Entry 5H7O (X-ray diffraction, 2.80 A resolution); this record covers chains A and E of the 6 polymer chains in the assembly.

# Chain A
Molecule: Tubulin alpha-1B chain
Organism: Sus scrofa
Reference sequence: Q2XVP4 (TBA1B_PIG); numbering as in UniProt (aligned over 1-450)
Sequence (450 residues; row label = number of the first residue in the row):
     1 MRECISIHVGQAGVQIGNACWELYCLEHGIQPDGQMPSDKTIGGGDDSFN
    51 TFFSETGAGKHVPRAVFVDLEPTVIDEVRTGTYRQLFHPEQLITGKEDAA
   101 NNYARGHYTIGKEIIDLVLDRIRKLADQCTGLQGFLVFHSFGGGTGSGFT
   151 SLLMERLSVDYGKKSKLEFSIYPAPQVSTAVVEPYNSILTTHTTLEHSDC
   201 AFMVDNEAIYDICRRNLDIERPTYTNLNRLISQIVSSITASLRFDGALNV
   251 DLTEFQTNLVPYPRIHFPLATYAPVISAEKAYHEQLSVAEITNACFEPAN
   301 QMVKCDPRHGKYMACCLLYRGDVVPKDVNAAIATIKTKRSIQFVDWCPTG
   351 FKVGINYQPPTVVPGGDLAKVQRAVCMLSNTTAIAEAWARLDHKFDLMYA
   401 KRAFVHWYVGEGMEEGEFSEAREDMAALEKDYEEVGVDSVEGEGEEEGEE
Unresolved in the structure: 438-450
UniProt features mapped onto this chain:
  - motif: Met-1 to Cys-4 (MREC motif)
  - active site: Glu-254
  - binding site (GTP): Gly-10, Gln-11, Ala-12, Gln-15, Glu-71, Ala-99, Ser-140, Gly-143, Gly-144, Thr-145, Gly-146, Thr-179, Glu-183, Asn-206, Tyr-224, Asn-228, Leu-252
  - binding site (Mg(2+)): Glu-71
  - modified residue: Lys-40 (N6,N6,N6-trimethyllysine), Ser-48 (Phosphoserine), Ser-232 (Phosphoserine), Tyr-282 (3'-nitrotyrosine), Arg-339 (Omega-N-methylarginine), Ser-439 (Phosphoserine), Glu-443 (5-glutamyl polyglutamate), Glu-445 (5-glutamyl polyglutamate)
  - cross-link (Glycyl lysine isopeptide (Lys-Gly)): Lys-326 (interchain with G-Cter in ubiquitin), Lys-370 (interchain with G-Cter in ubiquitin)
Metal / ion sites: Ca2+: Asp-39, Thr-41, Gly-44, Glu-55
Small-molecule neighbours:
  - 7Q7 (2-(1H-indol-4-yl)-4-(3,4,5-trimethoxyphenyl)-1H-imidazo[4,5-c]pyridine): Asn-101, Ser-178, Thr-179, Ala-180, Val-181
  - GTP: Gly-10, Gln-11, Ala-12, Gln-15, Ile-16, Asp-69, Glu-71, Asp-98, Ala-99, Ala-100, Asn-101, Ser-140, Gly-142, Gly-143, Gly-144, Thr-145, Gly-146, Ile-171, Pro-173, Val-177, Ser-178, Thr-179, Glu-183, Asn-206, Tyr-224, Leu-227, Asn-228, Ile-231

# Chain E
Molecule: Stathmin-4
Organism: Rattus norvegicus
Reference sequence: P63043 (STMN4_RAT), isoform P63043-3; residues 5-145 here correspond to UniProt positions 76-216 (UniProt number = residue number + 71)
Sequence (143 residues; row label = number of the first residue in the row):
     3 MADMEVIELNKCTSGQSFEVILKPPSFDGVPEFNASLPRRRDPSLEEIQK
    53 KLEAAEERRKYQEAELLKHLAEKREHEREVIQKAIEENNNFIKMAKEKLA
   103 QKMESNKENREAHLAAMLERLQEKDKHAEEVRKNKELKEEASR
Unresolved in the structure: 3-5, 29-43, 142-145
Construct notes: initiating methionine (3); expression tag (4)
UniProt features mapped onto this chain:
  - modified residue: Ser-19 (Phosphoserine)

# Interface between chain A and chain E
Contacting residue pairs (58):
  His-107(A) / Leu-54(E)
  Tyr-108(A) / Lys-53(E)
  Tyr-108(A) / Ala-57(E)  hydrophobic
  Thr-109(A) / Arg-61(E)  hydrogen bond
  Lys-112(A) / Glu-55(E)
  Lys-112(A) / Glu-58(E)  salt bridge
  Glu-155(A) / Ile-50(E)
  Arg-156(A) / Leu-47(E)
  Arg-156(A) / Gln-51(E)
  Ser-158(A) / Asp-44(E)
  Val-159(A) / Pro-45(E)
  Val-159(A) / Ser-46(E)
  Val-159(A) / Leu-47(E)
  Val-159(A) / Ile-50(E)  hydrophobic
  Glu-196(A) / Asp-44(E)
  Asp-245(A) / Cys-14(E)  hydrogen bond
  Asp-245(A) / Ser-16(E)
  Ala-247(A) / Asn-12(E)
  Ala-247(A) / Ser-19(E)
  Leu-248(A) / Ser-19(E)
  Pro-325(A) / Gln-18(E)
  Pro-325(A) / Phe-20(E)  hydrophobic
  Asn-329(A) / Val-8(E)
  Asn-329(A) / Phe-20(E)
  Asn-329(A) / Val-22(E)
  Ile-332(A) / Val-22(E)  hydrophobic
  Lys-336(A) / Leu-24(E)
  Asp-345(A) / Pro-27(E)
  Asp-345(A) / Ser-28(E)  hydrogen bond (backbone-backbone)
  Cys-347(A) / Pro-27(E)
  Pro-348(A) / Lys-25(E)
  Pro-348(A) / Pro-27(E)
  Thr-349(A) / Ile-23(E)
  Thr-349(A) / Leu-24(E)  hydrogen bond (backbone-backbone)
  Thr-349(A) / Lys-25(E)  hydrogen bond (backbone-backbone)
  Gly-350(A) / Val-22(E)
  Phe-351(A) / Glu-21(E)
  Phe-351(A) / Val-22(E)  hydrogen bond (backbone-backbone)
  Phe-351(A) / Leu-24(E)  hydrophobic
  Lys-352(A) / Phe-20(E)
  Lys-352(A) / Glu-21(E)
  Val-353(A) / Ser-19(E)
  Val-353(A) / Phe-20(E)  hydrogen bond (backbone-backbone)
  Gly-354(A) / Gln-18(E)
  Ile-355(A) / Gly-17(E)
  Ile-355(A) / Gln-18(E)  hydrogen bond (backbone-backbone)
  Asn-356(A) / Ser-16(E)
  Tyr-357(A) / Thr-15(E)
  Tyr-357(A) / Ser-16(E)  hydrogen bond (backbone-backbone)
  Tyr-357(A) / Gly-17(E)
  Tyr-357(A) / Gln-18(E)  hydrogen bond
  Val-409(A) / Gln-64(E)
  Gly-410(A) / Gln-64(E)
  Glu-411(A) / Arg-61(E)  hydrogen bond (backbone-side chain)
  Gly-412(A) / Ala-57(E)
  Gly-412(A) / Arg-60(E)  hydrogen bond (backbone-side chain)
  Gly-412(A) / Arg-61(E)
  Glu-414(A) / Arg-60(E)  salt bridge
Interface residues without a listed pair, chain A (38 interface residues in all): Leu-152, His-197, Val-328, Trp-346, Gln-358
Interface residues without a listed pair, chain E (31 interface residues in all): Pro-26

# Overview
38 residues of chain A face 31 of chain E across their interface; the contacts include 12 hydrogen bonds and 2
salt bridges. Among the polar pairs are Lys-112(A)/Glu-58(E), Glu-414(A)/Arg-60(E) and Thr-109(A)/Arg-61(E).
Ligands of chain A: GTP and compound 7Q7.
Here chain A is Tubulin alpha-1B chain (Sus scrofa) and chain E is Stathmin-4 (Rattus norvegicus). Entry 5H7O
(Crystal structure of DJ-101 in complex with tubulin protein) was determined by X-ray diffraction.
